PDB entry 6AMQ | X-ray diffraction, 2.67 A resolution | chains A and B

# Chain A (and B)
Protein: DNA polymerase III subunit beta
Source organism: Enterobacter cloacae EcWSU1
Notes: chain B of this document is another copy of the same molecule, construct and numbering; everything in this record applies to it too
UniProtKB: G8LES0 (G8LES0_ENTCL); residue numbers follow UniProt; this construct covers 1-366
Chain sequence (366 residues; each row starts with the number of its first residue):
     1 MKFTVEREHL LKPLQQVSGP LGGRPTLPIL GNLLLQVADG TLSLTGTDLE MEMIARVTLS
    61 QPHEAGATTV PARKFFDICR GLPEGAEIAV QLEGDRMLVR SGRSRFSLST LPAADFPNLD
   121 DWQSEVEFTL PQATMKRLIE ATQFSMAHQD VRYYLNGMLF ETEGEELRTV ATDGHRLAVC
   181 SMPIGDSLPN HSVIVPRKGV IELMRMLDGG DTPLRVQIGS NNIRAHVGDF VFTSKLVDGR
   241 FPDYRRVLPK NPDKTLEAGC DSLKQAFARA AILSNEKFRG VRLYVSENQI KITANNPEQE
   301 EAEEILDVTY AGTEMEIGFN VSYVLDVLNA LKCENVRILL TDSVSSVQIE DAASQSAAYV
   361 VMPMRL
Not modelled in the structure: 20-26 (chain B: 366)

# Interface between chain A and chain B
Pairs across the interface (61; chain A residue first):
  P71(A) with E300(B)
  K74(A) with I272(B); E276(B), salt bridge; E300(B), salt bridge
  D77(A) with I272(B)
  I78(A) with I272(B)
  G81(A) with R269(B), hydrogen bond (backbone-side chain)
  L82(A) with R269(B)
  P83(A) with R269(B)
  R96(A) with E298(B), hydrogen bond (side chain-backbone); Q299(B), hydrogen bond (side chain-backbone)
  R103(A) with E303(B); E304(B); I305(B); D307(B), salt bridge
  S104(A) with R269(B); E303(B); E304(B), hydrogen bond
  R105(A) with A302(B); E303(B), hydrogen bond (backbone-backbone)
  F106(A) with R269(B); E301(B); A302(B), hydrophobic; E304(B)
  S107(A) with E300(B); E301(B), hydrogen bond (backbone-backbone)
  L108(A) with L273(B), hydrophobic
  S109(A) with E298(B), hydrogen bond (side chain-backbone); E300(B), hydrogen bond (backbone-side chain)
  R269(A) with G81(B), hydrogen bond (side chain-backbone); L82(B); P83(B); S104(B); F106(B)
  I272(A) with K74(B); D77(B); I78(B), hydrophobic
  L273(A) with F106(B), hydrophobic; S107(B); L108(B), hydrophobic
  N296(A) with K74(B)
  E298(A) with R96(B), hydrogen bond (backbone-side chain); S109(B)
  Q299(A) with R96(B), hydrogen bond (backbone-side chain)
  E300(A) with K74(B), salt bridge; R96(B); S107(B); L108(B); S109(B), hydrogen bond (side chain-backbone)
  E301(A) with R105(B); F106(B); S107(B), hydrogen bond (backbone-backbone)
  A302(A) with R105(B)
  E303(A) with R103(B); S104(B); R105(B), hydrogen bond (backbone-backbone)
  E304(A) with R103(B); S104(B), hydrogen bond; F106(B)
  I305(A) with R103(B), hydrogen bond (backbone-backbone)
  D307(A) with R103(B), salt bridge
Other interface residues (no listed pair), chain A (31 interface residues in all): Q265, Q289, L306
Other interface residues (no listed pair), chain B (30 interface residues in all): P71, N296, L306

# Summary
31 residues of chain A and 30 residues of chain B are in contact, with 16 hydrogen bonds and 5 salt bridges.
Polar contacts include K74(A)-E276(B), K74(A)-E300(B) and R103(A)-D307(B).
Chain A and chain B are both DNA polymerase III subunit beta (Enterobacter cloacae EcWSU1); the structure,
Crystal structure of the DNA polymerase III subunit beta from Enterobacter cloacae, was determined by X-ray
diffraction, deposited together with 6AP4 and 6AMS.
